Entry 5S4Y (X-ray diffraction, 2.30 A resolution); this record covers chains A and F of the 6 polymer chains in the assembly.

# Chain A
Molecule: Tubulin alpha-1B chain
Organism: Bos taurus
Reference sequence: P81947 (TBA1B_BOVIN); numbering as in UniProt (aligned over 1-451)
Amino-acid sequence (451 residues; numbered 1 to 451; the number before each row is that of its first residue):
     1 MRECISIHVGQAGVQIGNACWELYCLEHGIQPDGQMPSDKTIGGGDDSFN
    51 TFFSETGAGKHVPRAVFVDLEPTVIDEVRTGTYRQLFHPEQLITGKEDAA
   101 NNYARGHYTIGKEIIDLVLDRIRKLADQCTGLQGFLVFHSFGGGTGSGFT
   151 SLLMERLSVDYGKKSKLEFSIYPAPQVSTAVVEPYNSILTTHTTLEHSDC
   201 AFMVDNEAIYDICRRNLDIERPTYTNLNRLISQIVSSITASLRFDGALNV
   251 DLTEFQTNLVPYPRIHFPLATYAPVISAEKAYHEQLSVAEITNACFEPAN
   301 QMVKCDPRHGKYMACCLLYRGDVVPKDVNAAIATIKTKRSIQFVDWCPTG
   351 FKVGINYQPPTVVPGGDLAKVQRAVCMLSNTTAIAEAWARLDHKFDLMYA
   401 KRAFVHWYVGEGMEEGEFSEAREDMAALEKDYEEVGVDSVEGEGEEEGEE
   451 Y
Unresolved in the structure: 439-451
Metal / ion sites: Ca2+: Asp39, Thr41, Gly44, Glu55
Residues lining bound ligands: GTP (guanosine-5'-triphosphate): Gly10, Gln11, Ala12, Gln15, Ile16, Asp69, Asp98, Ala99, Ala100, Asn101, Ser140, Gly142, Gly143, Gly144, Thr145, Gly146, Ile171, Pro173, Val177, Ser178, Glu183, Asn206, Tyr224, Leu227, Asn228, Ile231

# Chain F
Molecule: Tubulin-Tyrosine Ligase
Organism: Gallus gallus
Reference sequence: E1BQ43 (E1BQ43_CHICK); numbering as in UniProt (aligned over 1-378)
Amino-acid sequence (384 residues; numbered 1 to 384; the number before each row is that of its first residue):
     1 MYTFVVRDENSSVYAEVSRLLLATGQWKRLRKDNPRFNLMLGERNRLPFG
    51 RLGHEPGLVQLVNYYRGADKLCRKASLVKLIKTSPELSESCTWFPESYVI
   101 YPTNLKTPVAPAQNGIRHLINNTRTDEREVFLAAYNRRREGREGNVWIAK
   151 SSAGAKGEGILISSEASELLDFIDEQGQVHVIQKYLEKPLLLEPGHRKFD
   201 IRSWVLVDHLYNIYLYREGVLRTSSEPYNSANFQDKTCHLTNHCIQKEYS
   251 KNYGRYEEGNEMFFEEFNQYLMDALNTTLENSILLQIKHIIRSCLMCIEP
   301 AISTKHLHYQSFQLFGFDFMVDEELKVWLIEVNGAPACAQKLYAELCQGI
   351 VDVAISSVFPLADTGQKTSQPTSIFIKLHHHHHH
Unresolved in the structure: 106-124, 152-158, 363-372, 383-384
Sequence notes: expression tag (379-384)
Metal / ion sites: Mg2+: Glu331, Asn333 (together with AMP-PCP)
Residues lining bound ligands: AMP-PCP (ACP; phosphomethylphosphonic acid adenylate ester): Lys74, Ile148, Lys150, Gln183, Lys184, Tyr185, Leu186, Lys198, Asp200, Arg202, Arg222, His239, Leu240, Thr241, Asn242, Asp318, Met320, Ile330, Glu331, Asn333

# Chain A / chain F interface
Residue-residue contacts - 21 pairs, chain A then chain F:
  Pro175(A) with Pro56(F), hydrophobic
  Gln176(A) with Pro56(F)
  Glu207(A) with His54(F), salt bridge
  Glu297(A) with His306(F)
  Pro298(A) with Leu307(F), hydrophobic
  Lys304(A) with His54(F)
  Asp306(A) with Arg66(F)
  Arg308(A) with Pro300(F), hydrogen bond (side chain-backbone); Ala301(F), hydrogen bond (side chain-backbone); Ile302(F); Ser303(F), hydrogen bond (side chain-backbone)
  His309(A) with Arg66(F), hydrogen bond (side chain-backbone); Gly67(F); Ala301(F), hydrogen bond (side chain-backbone)
  Ser340(A) with Ala301(F)
  Glu386(A) with Gly50(F); Arg66(F), salt bridge
  Arg390(A) with Gly50(F); His54(F), hydrogen bond
  His393(A) with Arg51(F), hydrogen bond
  Glu433(A) with Arg46(F), salt bridge
Other interface residues (no listed pair), chain A (16 interface residues in all): Cys305, Lys338
Other interface residues (no listed pair), chain F (16 interface residues in all): Gly53, Glu299, His308

# Summary
The chain A/chain F interface involves 16 residues from each chain, with 7 hydrogen bonds and 3 salt bridges.
Polar contacts include Glu207(A)-His54(F), Glu386(A)-Arg66(F) and Glu433(A)-Arg46(F). Chain A binds GTP.
Ligands of chain F: AMP-PCP. Asp39(A), Thr41(A), Gly44(A) and Glu55(A) coordinate Ca2+.
Here chain A is Tubulin alpha-1B chain (Bos taurus) and chain F is Tubulin-Tyrosine Ligase (Gallus gallus).
Entry 5S4Y (Tubulin-Z2856434857-complex) was determined by X-ray diffraction together with 5S4L, 5S4M, 5S4N,
5S4O, 5S4P, 5S4Q and 52 further entries from the same study.
